Entry 3SP1 (X-ray diffraction, 2.55 A resolution); this record covers chain A.

[Chain A]
Molecule: Cysteinyl-tRNA synthetase
From: Borrelia burgdorferi
Notes: EC 6.1.1.16
UniProtKB: O51545 (SYC_BORBU); residue numbers follow UniProt; this construct covers 1-480
Amino-acid sequence (501 residues; numbered -20 to 480; the number before each row is that of its first residue; numbers below 1 keep their minus sign (Met-20 is residue -20)):
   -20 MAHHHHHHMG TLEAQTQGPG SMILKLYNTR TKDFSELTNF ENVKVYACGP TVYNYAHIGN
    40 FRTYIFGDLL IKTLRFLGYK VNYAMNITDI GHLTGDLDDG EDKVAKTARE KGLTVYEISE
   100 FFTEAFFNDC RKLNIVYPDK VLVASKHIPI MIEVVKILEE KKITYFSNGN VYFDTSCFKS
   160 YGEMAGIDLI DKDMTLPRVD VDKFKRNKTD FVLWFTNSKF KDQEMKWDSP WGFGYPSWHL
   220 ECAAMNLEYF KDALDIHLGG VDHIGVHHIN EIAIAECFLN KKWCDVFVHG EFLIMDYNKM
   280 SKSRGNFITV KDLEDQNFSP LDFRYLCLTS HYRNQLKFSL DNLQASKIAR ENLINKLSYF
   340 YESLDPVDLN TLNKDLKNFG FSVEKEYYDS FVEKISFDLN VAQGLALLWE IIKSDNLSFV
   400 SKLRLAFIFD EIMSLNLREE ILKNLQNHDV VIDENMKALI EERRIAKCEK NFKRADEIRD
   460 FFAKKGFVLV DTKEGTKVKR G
Unresolved in the structure: -20 to 0, 73-91, 166-182, 199-203, 276-285, 470-480
Differences from the reference sequence: expression tag (-20 to 0)
Bound ions: Zn2+: Cys27, Cys221, His246
Ligand contacts: adenosine monophosphate (AMP): Cys27, Gly28, Pro29, Thr30, His36, Gly38, Asn39, Arg41, Thr42, Tyr43, Gly238, Gly239, Asp241, His242, Glu270, Phe271, Leu272

[Summary]
Bound to chain A: adenosine monophosphate. Cys27, Cys221 and His246 form the Zn2+ site.
Chain A is Cysteinyl-tRNA synthetase (Borrelia burgdorferi); the structure, Crystal structure of
cysteinyl-tRNA synthetase (cysS) from Borrelia burgdorferi, was determined by X-ray diffraction together with
4GRI, 4G6Z, 4EX5, 4E51 and 3TZE from the same study.
